Entry 6Y79 (electron microscopy, 2.96 A resolution); this record covers chains B and H of the 42 polymer chains in the assembly.

Chain B:
Molecule: Subunit NUBM of NADH:Ubiquinone Oxidoreductase (Complex I)
Organism: Yarrowia lipolytica
Notes: EC 7.1.1.2
UniProtKB: Q9UUU2 (Q9UUU2_YARLL); residues 1-488 here = UniProt positions 1-488
Chain sequence (488 residues; numbered 1 to 488; the number before each row is that of its first residue):
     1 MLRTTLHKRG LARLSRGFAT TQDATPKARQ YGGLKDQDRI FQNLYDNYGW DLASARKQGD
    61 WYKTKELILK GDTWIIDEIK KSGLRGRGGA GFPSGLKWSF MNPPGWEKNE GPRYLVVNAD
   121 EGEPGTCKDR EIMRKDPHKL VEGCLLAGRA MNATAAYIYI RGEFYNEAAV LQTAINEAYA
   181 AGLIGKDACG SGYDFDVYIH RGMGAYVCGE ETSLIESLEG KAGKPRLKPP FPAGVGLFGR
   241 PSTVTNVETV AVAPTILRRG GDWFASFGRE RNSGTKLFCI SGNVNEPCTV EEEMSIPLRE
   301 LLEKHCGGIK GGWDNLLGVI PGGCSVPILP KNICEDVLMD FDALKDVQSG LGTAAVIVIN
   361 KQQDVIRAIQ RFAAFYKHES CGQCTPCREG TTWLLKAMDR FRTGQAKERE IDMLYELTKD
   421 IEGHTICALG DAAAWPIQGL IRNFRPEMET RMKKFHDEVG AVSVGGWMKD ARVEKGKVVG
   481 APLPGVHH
Disordered / not traced: 1-28, 485-488

Chain H:
Molecule: Subunit NUHM of NADH:Ubiquinone Oxidoreductase (Complex I)
Organism: Yarrowia lipolytica
Notes: EC 1.6.99.3
UniProtKB: Q9UUT9 (Q9UUT9_YARLL); residues 1-243 here = UniProt positions 1-243
Chain sequence (243 residues; row label = number of the first residue in the row):
     1 MLRLIRPRLA ALARPTTRAP QALNARTHIV SVHRNTENNN PSIPFEFSPE NMKRAEEVIA
    61 KYPPQYKKAA VMPLLDIGQR QLGYTSISVM NYVAKLLEMP PMRVYEVATF YTMYNRTPMG
   121 RYHLQICTTT PCQLCGSDGI MEAVQNTLNI KPGETTKDNL FTLSEVECLG ACVNAPMMAI
   181 NDDYYEDLTP EGTVKLLEDC KAGKMPTPGP ENHVRRDCEP ASGQKVLLSK EPHNVADFLQ
   241 EGI
Disordered / not traced: 1-27

How chain B and chain H interact:
Residue-residue contacts (140; chain B residue first):
  Asp36(B) - Leu227(H)  hydrogen bond (side chain-backbone)
  Asp36(B) - Leu228(H)  hydrogen bond (side chain-backbone)
  Asp36(B) - His233(H)  hydrogen bond (backbone-side chain)
  Gln37(B) - His233(H)
  Gln37(B) - Phe238(H)
  Arg39(B) - Val226(H)
  Arg39(B) - Leu227(H)
  Arg39(B) - His233(H)
  Gln42(B) - Leu227(H)
  Gln42(B) - His233(H)  hydrogen bond
  Leu44(B) - Cys218(H)  hydrogen bond (backbone-side chain)
  Tyr45(B) - Arg216(H)  hydrogen bond (backbone-side chain)
  Tyr45(B) - Glu219(H)
  Tyr45(B) - Gln224(H)
  Tyr45(B) - Val226(H)
  Tyr45(B) - Leu227(H)  hydrophobic
  Asp46(B) - Arg216(H)  hydrogen bond (backbone-side chain)
  Asn47(B) - Arg216(H)
  Asn47(B) - Leu227(H)
  Asn47(B) - Ser229(H)
  Tyr48(B) - Ser229(H)  hydrogen bond (side chain-backbone)
  Tyr48(B) - Lys230(H)  hydrogen bond (side chain-backbone)
  Tyr48(B) - Glu231(H)  hydrogen bond (side chain-backbone)
  Tyr48(B) - Pro232(H)  hydrophobic
  Gln58(B) - His233(H)
  Gly59(B) - Asn234(H)
  Gly59(B) - Val235(H)
  Tyr62(B) - Ala236(H)  hydrophobic
  Lys63(B) - Leu239(H)
  Lys63(B) - Ile243(H)
  Lys70(B) - Ile243(H)
  Trp74(B) - Gln240(H)
  Trp74(B) - Ile243(H)
  Glu78(B) - Gln240(H)
  Glu121(B) - Gly170(H)
  Gly122(B) - Cys168(H)
  Pro124(B) - Thr129(H)
  Pro124(B) - Cys168(H)  hydrophobic
  Pro124(B) - Cys172(H)
  Gly125(B) - Pro131(H)
  Gly125(B) - Cys172(H)  hydrogen bond (backbone-side chain)
  Thr126(B) - Gly170(H)
  Thr126(B) - Cys172(H)
  Cys127(B) - Gly170(H)  hydrogen bond (side chain-backbone)
  Cys127(B) - Ala171(H)  hydrophobic
  Cys127(B) - Cys172(H)  hydrogen bond (side chain-backbone)
  Cys127(B) - Val173(H)  hydrogen bond (side chain-backbone)
  Arg130(B) - Ala171(H)
  Arg130(B) - Tyr184(H)
  Arg130(B) - Glu186(H)  salt bridge
  Glu131(B) - Cys218(H)  hydrogen bond
  Arg134(B) - Asp217(H)  salt bridge
  Lys135(B) - Asp217(H)  salt bridge
  Tyr157(B) - Lys61(H)  hydrogen bond (side chain-backbone)
  Tyr157(B) - Tyr62(H)  hydrophobic
  Arg161(B) - Cys168(H)  hydrogen bond (side chain-backbone)
  Arg161(B) - Leu169(H)
  Arg161(B) - Gly170(H)
  Gly162(B) - Met113(H)
  Glu163(B) - Met113(H)
  Glu163(B) - Tyr184(H)  hydrogen bond (backbone-side chain)
  Phe164(B) - Leu169(H)
  Phe164(B) - Gly170(H)
  Phe164(B) - Tyr184(H)
  Tyr165(B) - Arg80(H)
  Tyr165(B) - Asp182(H)
  Asn166(B) - Asp183(H)  hydrogen bond
  Tyr198(B) - Lys61(H)
  Ile199(B) - Lys61(H)
  His200(B) - Tyr62(H)  hydrogen bond
  His200(B) - Met72(H)
  Arg201(B) - Met72(H)
  Gly202(B) - Met72(H)
  Met203(B) - Met72(H)
  Met203(B) - Asp76(H)
  Met203(B) - Tyr111(H)
  Met203(B) - Thr112(H)
  Met203(B) - Met113(H)  hydrogen bond (backbone-backbone)
  Met203(B) - Tyr114(H)
  Gly204(B) - Thr112(H)  hydrogen bond (backbone-side chain)
  Gly204(B) - Met113(H)  hydrogen bond (backbone-side chain)
  Ala205(B) - Tyr111(H)  hydrophobic
  Val207(B) - Phe110(H)  hydrophobic
  Ser217(B) - Met72(H)  hydrogen bond
  Ser217(B) - Tyr111(H)  hydrogen bond
  Leu218(B) - Ala69(H)
  Glu219(B) - Lys68(H)
  Glu219(B) - Ala69(H)
  Gly220(B) - Ala69(H)
  Gly220(B) - Val71(H)
  Gly220(B) - Val107(H)
  Lys221(B) - Lys68(H)
  Lys221(B) - Val107(H)
  Lys221(B) - Tyr111(H)  hydrogen bond (backbone-side chain)
  Ala222(B) - Val107(H)
  Ala222(B) - Phe110(H)  hydrophobic
  Gly223(B) - Phe110(H)
  Gly223(B) - Tyr111(H)
  Phe238(B) - Tyr66(H)  hydrophobic
  Phe238(B) - Ala69(H)  hydrophobic
  Leu257(B) - Gln240(H)  hydrogen bond (backbone-side chain)
  Arg258(B) - Leu239(H)
  Arg258(B) - Gln240(H)  hydrogen bond (backbone-backbone)
  Arg259(B) - Val235(H)
  Arg259(B) - Phe238(H)
  Arg259(B) - Gln240(H)
  Gly260(B) - Gln240(H)
  Cys279(B) - Val173(H)  hydrophobic
  Ile280(B) - Val173(H)
  Ser281(B) - Cys172(H)
  Ser281(B) - Val173(H)
  Gly282(B) - Cys135(H)  hydrogen bond (backbone-side chain)
  Asn283(B) - Leu134(H)  hydrogen bond (side chain-backbone)
  Asn283(B) - Cys135(H)  hydrogen bond
  Glu286(B) - Pro220(H)
  Glu286(B) - Ala221(H)  hydrogen bond (side chain-backbone)
  Glu286(B) - Ser222(H)  hydrogen bond (side chain-backbone)
  Pro287(B) - Val173(H)
  Pro287(B) - Arg215(H)  hydrogen bond (backbone-side chain)
  Pro287(B) - Glu219(H)
  Cys288(B) - Cys218(H)  hydrogen bond (side chain-backbone)
  Cys288(B) - Pro220(H)
  Thr289(B) - Cys218(H)
  Ile357(B) - Pro131(H)  hydrophobic
  Ile357(B) - Leu134(H)  hydrophobic
  Val358(B) - Leu134(H)
  Ile359(B) - Leu134(H)  hydrophobic
  Gln363(B) - Leu134(H)
  Arg367(B) - Gln133(H)
  Arg367(B) - Asp138(H)  salt bridge
  Ala368(B) - Thr130(H)  hydrogen bond (backbone-side chain)
  Arg371(B) - Thr128(H)  hydrogen bond
  Arg371(B) - Thr129(H)  hydrogen bond
  Arg371(B) - Thr130(H)
  Arg371(B) - Glu167(H)  salt bridge
  Phe372(B) - Thr130(H)
  Phe375(B) - Glu167(H)
  His378(B) - Glu167(H)
  Glu379(B) - Glu167(H)
  Cys381(B) - Phe110(H)  hydrophobic
Also at the interface, not in a pair above, chain B (88 interface residues in all): Phe41, Asn43, Lys57, Leu67, Tyr114, Glu123, Cys208, Lys224, Lys304, His305, Gly307, Lys310, Ala374
Also at the interface, not in a pair above, chain H (65 interface residues in all): Pro63, Pro73, Gln79, Glu106, Val166, Lys225, Gly242

Summary:
Chain B and chain H form an interface of 88 and 65 residues respectively; the contacts include 38 hydrogen
bonds and 5 salt bridges. Among the polar pairs are Arg130(B)-Glu186(H), Arg134(B)-Asp217(H) and
Lys135(B)-Asp217(H).
Here chain B is Subunit NUBM of NADH:Ubiquinone Oxidoreductase (Complex I) and chain H is Subunit NUHM of
NADH:Ubiquinone Oxidoreductase (Complex I), both from Yarrowia lipolytica. Entry 6Y79 (Cryo-EM structure of a
respiratory complex I F89A mutant) was determined by electron microscopy.
